1Y6B - chain A; structure by X-ray diffraction, 2.10 A resolution.

[Chain A]
Name: Vascular endothelial growth factor receptor 2
From: Homo sapiens
Notes: EC 2.7.1.112
Reference sequence: P35968 (VGFR2_HUMAN); residues 804-1169 here correspond to UniProt positions 806-1171 (UniProt number = residue number + 2)
Chain sequence (366 residues; each row starts with the number of its first residue):
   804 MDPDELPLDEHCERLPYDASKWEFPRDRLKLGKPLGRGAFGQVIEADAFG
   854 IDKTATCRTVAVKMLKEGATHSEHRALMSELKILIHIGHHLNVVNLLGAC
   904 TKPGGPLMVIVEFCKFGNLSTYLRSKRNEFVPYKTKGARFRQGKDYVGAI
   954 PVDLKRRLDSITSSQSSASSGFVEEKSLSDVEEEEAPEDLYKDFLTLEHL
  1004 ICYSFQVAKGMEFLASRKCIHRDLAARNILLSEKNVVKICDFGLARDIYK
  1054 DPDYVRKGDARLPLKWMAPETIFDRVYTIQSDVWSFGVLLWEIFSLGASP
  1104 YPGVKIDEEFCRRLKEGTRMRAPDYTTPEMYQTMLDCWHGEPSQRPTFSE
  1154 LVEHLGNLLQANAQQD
Disordered / not traced: 804-816, 842-843, 870-871, 937-996, 1046-1065, 1167-1169
Swiss-Prot annotation at these positions:
  - active site: Asp1026 (Proton acceptor)
  - binding site (ATP): Leu838 to Val846, Lys866
  - modified residue: Tyr949 (Phosphotyrosine), Ser980 (Phosphoserine), Ser982 (Phosphoserine), Tyr994 (Phosphotyrosine), Tyr1052 (Phosphotyrosine), Tyr1057 (Phosphotyrosine)
Residues lining bound ligands: AAX (N-(cyclopropylmethyl)-4-(methyloxy)-3-({5-[3-(3-pyridinyl)phenyl]-1,3-oxazol-2-yl}amino)benzenesulfonamide): Leu838, Gly839, Arg840, Gly841, Val846, Glu848, Ala864, Val865, Lys866, Glu883, Val912, Val914, Glu915, Phe916, Cys917, Lys918, Gly920, Asn921, Leu1033, Phe1045

[Overview]
Bound to chain A: compound AAX. Curated annotation (UniProt) lists active-site residue Asp1026 and 10
ATP-binding residues.
Chain A is Vascular endothelial growth factor receptor 2 (Homo sapiens); the structure, Crystal structure of
VEGFR2 in complex with a 2-anilino-5-aryl-oxazole inhibitor, was determined by X-ray diffraction (same
publication as 1Y6A).
